6LHC - chains B and C of the 3 polymer chains in the assembly; structure by electron microscopy, 3.43 A resolution.

== Chain B ==
Protein: VP2
Source organism: Coxsackievirus A16
Notes: EC 3.4.22.29, 3.6.1.15, 3.4.22.28, 2.7.7.48
UniProt: A0A1D3TZV2 (A0A1D3TZV2_9ENTO); residues 1-254 here correspond to UniProt positions 70-323 (UniProt number = residue number + 69)
Sequence (254 residues; row label = number of the first residue in the row):
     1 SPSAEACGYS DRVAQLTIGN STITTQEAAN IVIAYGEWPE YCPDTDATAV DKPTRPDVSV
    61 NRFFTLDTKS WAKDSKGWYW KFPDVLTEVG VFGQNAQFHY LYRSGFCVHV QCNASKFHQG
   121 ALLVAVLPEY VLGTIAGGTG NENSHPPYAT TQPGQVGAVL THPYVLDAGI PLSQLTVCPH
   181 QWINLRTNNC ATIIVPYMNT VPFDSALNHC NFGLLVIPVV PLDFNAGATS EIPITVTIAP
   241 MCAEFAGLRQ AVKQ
Not modelled in the structure: 1-12, 44-59, 136-145, 247-254

== Chain C ==
Protein: VP3
Source organism: Coxsackievirus A16
Notes: EC 3.4.22.29, 3.6.1.15, 3.4.22.28, 2.7.7.48
UniProt: A0A2R4NBT3 (A0A2R4NBT3_9ENTO); residues 1-242 here correspond to UniProt positions 324-565 (UniProt number = residue number + 323)
Sequence (242 residues; row label = number of the first residue in the row):
     1 GIPTELKPGT NQFLTTDDGV SAPILPGFHP TPPIHIPGEV HNLLEICRVE TILEVNNLKT
    61 NETTPMQRLC FPVSVQSKTG ELCAAFRADP GRDGPWQSTI LGQLCRYYTQ WSGSLEVTFM
   121 FAGSFMATGK MLIAYTPPGG NVPADRITAM LGTHVIWDFG LQSSVTLVVP WISNTHYRAH
   181 ARAGYFDYYT TGIITIWYQT NYVVPIGAPT TAYIVALAAA QDNFTMKLCK DTEDIEQTAN
   241 IQ
Not modelled in the structure: 176-188, 233-242

== Interface between chain B and chain C ==
Contacting residue pairs (42):
  Lys-116(B) with Ser-124(C); Phe-125(C); Met-126(C)
  Phe-117(B) with Ile-206(C); Gly-207(C); Ala-208(C)
  Gln-119(B) with Gly-123(C); Ser-124(C), hydrogen bond (side chain-backbone); Pro-209(C); Thr-211(C), hydrogen bond (side chain-backbone)
  Tyr-164(B) with Glu-54(C); Pro-65(C)
  Leu-172(B) with Met-66(C), hydrophobic; Leu-69(C), hydrophobic
  Ser-173(B) with Thr-51(C); Ile-52(C), hydrogen bond (backbone-backbone); Leu-69(C); Ser-98(C), hydrogen bond
  Gln-174(B) with Ser-98(C); Ile-100(C)
  Thr-176(B) with Glu-50(C), hydrogen bond (side chain-backbone); Thr-51(C)
  Val-177(B) with Val-49(C), hydrophobic
  Asn-184(B) with Phe-121(C), hydrogen bond (side chain-backbone); Ala-122(C)
  Arg-186(B) with Phe-121(C); Gly-123(C); Ser-124(C), hydrogen bond (side chain-backbone); Phe-125(C); Ala-127(C), hydrogen bond (side chain-backbone); Phe-159(C), hydrogen bond (side chain-backbone); Gly-160(C); Ser-163(C), hydrogen bond
  Thr-187(B) with Ser-163(C)
  Tyr-197(B) with Pro-37(C)
  Thr-200(B) with Ile-34(C)
  Val-220(B) with Ala-122(C), hydrophobic; Tyr-213(C), hydrophobic
  Asp-223(B) with Pro-209(C)
  Phe-224(B) with Pro-209(C), hydrophobic
  Asn-225(B) with Gly-207(C), hydrogen bond (side chain-backbone); Ala-208(C), hydrogen bond (side chain-backbone)
Interface residues without a listed pair, chain B (28 interface residues in all): Tyr-35, His-118, Gly-120, Ala-121, Pro-163, Trp-182, Asn-199, Pro-202, Pro-218, Val-219
Interface residues without a listed pair, chain C (36 interface residues in all): Ile-36, Gly-38, Ile-46, Thr-99, Gln-103, Met-120, Ala-212, Val-215

== In short ==
Chain B and chain C form an interface of 28 and 36 residues respectively, with 12 hydrogen bonds. Among the
polar pairs are Gln-119(B)/Ser-124(C), Gln-119(B)/Thr-211(C) and Ser-173(B)/Ser-98(C).
Here chain B is VP2 and chain C is VP3, both from Coxsackievirus A16. Entry 6LHC (The cryo-EM structure of
coxsackievirus A16 empty particle) was determined by electron microscopy, deposited together with 6LHA, 6LHB,
6LHK, 6LHL, 6LHO and 6LHP.
